PDB entry 4GV0 | X-ray diffraction, 1.90 A resolution | chain A

# Chain A
Protein: Poly [ADP-ribose] polymerase 3
From: Homo sapiens
Notes: EC 2.4.2.30; fragment: Catalytic domain
UniProtKB: Q9Y6F1 (PARP3_HUMAN); residue numbers follow UniProt; this construct covers 178-532
Amino-acid sequence (357 residues; numbered 176 to 532; the number before each row is that of its first residue):
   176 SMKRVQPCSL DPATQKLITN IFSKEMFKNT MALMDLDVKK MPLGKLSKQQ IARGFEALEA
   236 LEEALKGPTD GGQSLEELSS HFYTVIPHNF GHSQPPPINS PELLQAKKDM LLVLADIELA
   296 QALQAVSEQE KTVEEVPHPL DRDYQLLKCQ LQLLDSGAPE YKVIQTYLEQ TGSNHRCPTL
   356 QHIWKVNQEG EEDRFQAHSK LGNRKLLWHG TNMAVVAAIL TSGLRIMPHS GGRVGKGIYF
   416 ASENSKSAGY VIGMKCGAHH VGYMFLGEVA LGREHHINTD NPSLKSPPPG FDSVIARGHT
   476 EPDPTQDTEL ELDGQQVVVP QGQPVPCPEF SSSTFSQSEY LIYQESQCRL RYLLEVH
Not modelled in the structure: 242-244
Sequence notes: expression tag (176-177)
Residues lining bound ligands: 8ME (3-(4-oxo-3,4-dihydroquinazolin-2-yl)-N-[(1S)-1-(pyridin-2-yl)ethyl]propanamide): Asp284, Leu287, Val288, Asp291, Trp383, His384, Gly385, Thr386, Val390, Arg400, Met402, Tyr414, Phe415, Ala416, Lys421, Ser422, Tyr425, Glu514
Swiss-Prot annotation at these positions:
  - modified residue: Asp210 (ADP-ribosyl aspartic acid), Glu231 (ADP-ribosyl glutamic acid), Glu309 (ADP-ribosyl glutamic acid), Glu310 (ADP-ribosyl glutamic acid), Glu344 (ADP-ribosyl glutamic acid), Glu449 (ADP-ribosyl glutamic acid)

# In short
Chain A binds compound 8ME.
Chain A is Poly [ADP-ribose] polymerase 3 (Homo sapiens); the structure, Human ARTD3 (PARP3) - Catalytic
domain in complex with inhibitor ME0355, was determined by X-ray diffraction (same publication as 4GV2, 4GV4
and 4GV7).
